7X1U - chains B and C of the 6 polymer chains in the assembly; structure by electron microscopy, 3.19 A resolution.

Chain B:
Molecule: mini-G alpha q prtoein
Source organism: Homo sapiens
Amino-acid sequence (246 residues; numbered 1 to 246; the number before each row is that of its first residue):
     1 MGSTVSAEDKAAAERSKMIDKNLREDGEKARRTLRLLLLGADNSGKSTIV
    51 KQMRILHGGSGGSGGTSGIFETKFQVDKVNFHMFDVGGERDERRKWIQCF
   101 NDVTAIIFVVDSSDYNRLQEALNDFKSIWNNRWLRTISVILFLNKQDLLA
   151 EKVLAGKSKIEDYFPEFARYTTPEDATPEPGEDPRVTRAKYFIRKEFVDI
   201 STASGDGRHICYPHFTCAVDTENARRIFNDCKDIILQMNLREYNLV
Disordered / not traced: 1-5, 52-66, 179-180, 217-218, 246

Chain C:
Molecule: Guanine nucleotide-binding protein G(I)/G(S)/G(T) subunit beta-1
Source organism: Bos taurus
Reference sequence: P62871 (GBB1_BOVIN); numbering as in UniProt (aligned over 1-340)
Amino-acid sequence (340 residues; row label = number of the first residue in the row):
     1 MSELDQLRQEAEQLKNQIRDARKACADATLSQITNNIDPVGRIQMRTRRT
    51 LRGHLAKIYAMHWGTDSRLLVSASQDGKLIIWDSYTTNKVHAIPLRSSWV
   101 MTCAYAPSGNYVACGGLDNICSIYNLKTREGNVRVSRELAGHTGYLSCCR
   151 FLDDNQIVTSSGDTTCALWDIETGQQTTTFTGHTGDVMSLSLAPDTRLFV
   201 SGACDASAKLWDVREGMCRQTFTGHESDINAICFFPNGNAFATGSDDATC
   251 RLFDLRADQELMTYSHDNIICGITSVSFSKSGRLLLAGYDDFNCNVWDAL
   301 KADRAGVLAGHDNRVSCLGVTDDGMAVATGSWDSFLKIWN
Disordered / not traced: 1-10
UniProt features mapped onto this chain:
  - modified residue: Ser2 (N-acetylserine), His266 (Phosphohistidine)

Chain B / chain C interface:
Pairs across the interface (45; chain B residue first):
  Asp9(B) with Thr86(C)
  Ala12(B) with Asn88(C), hydrogen bond (backbone-side chain)
  Arg15(B) with Lys89(C); Val90(C)
  Ser16(B) with Thr87(C); Asn88(C); Lys89(C)
  Ile19(B) with Lys89(C); Ala92(C), hydrophobic
  Asp20(B) with Lys89(C), salt bridge
  Leu23(B) with Gly53(C); Leu55(C), hydrophobic; Ile80(C), hydrophobic; Ala92(C), hydrophobic
  Asp26(B) with Lys78(C), salt bridge
  Gly27(B) with Leu55(C)
  Arg35(B) with Trp99(C)
  Ser67(B) with Asp118(C), hydrogen bond (backbone-side chain)
  Gly68(B) with Asp118(C), hydrogen bond (backbone-side chain); Asn119(C)
  Ile69(B) with Trp99(C); Leu117(C); Asp118(C)
  Phe84(B) with Trp99(C), hydrophobic
  Glu89(B) with Gly162(C); Asp163(C); Thr164(C); Asp186(C)
  Lys95(B) with Tyr145(C); Met188(C); Cys204(C); Asp228(C), salt bridge; Ile229(C); Asp246(C)
  Trp96(B) with Leu117(C), hydrophobic
  Gln98(B) with Tyr59(C), hydrogen bond (backbone-side chain); Asp246(C); Trp332(C)
  Cys99(B) with Tyr59(C); Trp99(C)
  Phe100(B) with Trp99(C), hydrophobic; Leu117(C), hydrophobic
  Asn101(B) with Trp332(C)
  Arg132(B) with Asp246(C), salt bridge
  Trp133(B) with Asp290(C)
Also at the interface, not in a pair above, chain B (27 interface residues in all): Ala13, Arg24, Glu28, Glu92
Also at the interface, not in a pair above, chain C (30 interface residues in all): Gln75, Asn230, Arg314

In short:
27 residues of chain B and 30 residues of chain C are in contact, with 4 hydrogen bonds and 4 salt bridges.
Among the polar pairs are Asp20(B)-Lys89(C), Asp26(B)-Lys78(C) and Lys95(B)-Asp228(C).
Here chain B is mini-G alpha q prtoein (Homo sapiens) and chain C is Guanine nucleotide-binding protein
G(I)/G(S)/G(T) subunit beta-1 (Bos taurus). Entry 7X1U (Structure of Thyrotropin-Releasing Hormone Receptor
bound with an Endogenous Peptide Agonist TRH) was determined by electron microscopy together with 7X1T from
the same study.
